Entry 6YM9 (X-ray diffraction, 2.03 A resolution); this record covers chains A and B.

[Chain A (and B)]
Name: Cell division protein FtsZ
Organism: Mycobacterium tuberculosis (strain CDC 1551 / Oshkosh)
Notes: chain B of this document is another copy of the same molecule, construct and numbering; everything in this record applies to it too
UniProt: P9WN94 (FTSZ_MYCTO); residue numbers follow UniProt; this construct covers 1-315
Chain sequence (315 residues; numbered 1 to 315; the number before each row is that of its first residue):
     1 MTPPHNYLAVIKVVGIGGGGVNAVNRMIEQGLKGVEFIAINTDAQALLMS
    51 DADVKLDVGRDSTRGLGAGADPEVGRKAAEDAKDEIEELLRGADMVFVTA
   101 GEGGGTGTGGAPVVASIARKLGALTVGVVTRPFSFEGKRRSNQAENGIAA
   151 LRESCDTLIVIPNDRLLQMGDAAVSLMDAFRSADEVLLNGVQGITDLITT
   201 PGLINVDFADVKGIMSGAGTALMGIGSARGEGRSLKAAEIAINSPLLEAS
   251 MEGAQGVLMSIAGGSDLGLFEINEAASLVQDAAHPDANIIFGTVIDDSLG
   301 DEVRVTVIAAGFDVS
Not modelled in the structure: 1-4, 313-315 (chain B: 1-3, 62-69, 170-172)
Small-molecule neighbours: GTP-gamma-S (GSP; 5'-guanosine-diphosphate-monothiophosphate): Gly17, Gly18, Gly19, Asn22, Asn41, Thr42, Gly67, Ala68, Gly69, Ala70, Gly101, Glu102, Gly104, Gly105, Thr106, Gly107, Pro132, Glu136, Arg140, Asn163, Phe180, Ala183, Asp184, Leu187
UniProt features mapped onto this chain:
  - binding site (GTP): Gly18 to Asn22, Gly105 to Gly107, Glu136, Arg140, Asp184
From the paper describing this entry:
  - contacts within the chain: Glu185-Asn189 (hydrogen bond), Gln192-Arg304, Asp296-Arg304 (from molecular simulation)
  - binding site for GTP-gamma-S: Thr42, Phe180, Asp184
  - contacts within the chain: Ala68-Thr106, Ala70-Thr106
  - conformationally variable residues (helix shift): Leu176 to Thr199 (from molecular simulation)

[Interface between chain A and chain B]
Pairs across the interface (46; chain A residue first):
  Tyr7(A) with Arg181(B), hydrogen bond
  Val10(A) with Arg181(B)
  Leu48(A) with Met49(B), hydrophobic
  Val54(A) with Leu48(B), hydrophobic
  Lys55(A) with Leu47(B); Leu48(B); Met49(B), hydrogen bond (backbone-backbone)
  Leu56(A) with Leu47(B); Leu48(B)
  Asp57(A) with Ala46(B); Leu47(B), hydrogen bond (backbone-backbone)
  Val58(A) with Gln45(B)
  Gly59(A) with Gln45(B), hydrogen bond (backbone-backbone)
  Arg60(A) with Asn41(B); Asp43(B), hydrogen bond (side chain-backbone); Ala44(B), hydrogen bond (side chain-backbone); Gln45(B), hydrogen bond (backbone-backbone); Ala46(B); Leu47(B); Asp57(B), salt bridge; Arg60(B)
  Asp61(A) with Ala44(B); Gln45(B), hydrogen bond (backbone-side chain)
  Ser62(A) with Gln45(B), hydrogen bond (backbone-side chain)
  Glu85(A) with Gly18(B); Asp43(B); Ala46(B); Leu48(B)
  Glu88(A) with Gly19(B); Asn22(B); Glu102(B)
  Leu89(A) with Asn22(B)
  Arg91(A) with Glu102(B), salt bridge; Glu136(B), salt bridge; Phe180(B)
  Gly92(A) with Met177(B); Phe180(B); Arg181(B), hydrogen bond (backbone-side chain)
  Ala93(A) with Met177(B)
  Asp94(A) with Met177(B); Arg181(B), salt bridge
  Leu121(A) with Leu176(B); Met177(B); Phe180(B), hydrophobic
  Gly122(A) with Met177(B)
  Ala123(A) with Met177(B)
Also at the interface, not in a pair above, chain A (27 interface residues in all): Leu8, Leu47, Asp81, Ala82, Asp84
Also at the interface, not in a pair above, chain B (24 interface residues in all): Arg26, Gly59, Ala70, Asp178, Asp184

[In short]
27 residues of chain A and 24 residues of chain B are in contact; the contacts include 10 hydrogen bonds and 4
salt bridges. Polar contacts include Arg60(A)-Asp57(B), Arg91(A)-Glu102(B) and Arg91(A)-Glu136(B). Bound to
chain A: GTP-gamma-S. From the paper: a binding site for GTP-gamma-S at Thr42(A), Phe180(A) and Asp184(A);
conformational variability at Leu176(A).
Chain A and chain B are both Cell division protein FtsZ (Mycobacterium tuberculosis (strain CDC 1551 /
Oshkosh)); the structure, Mycobacterium tuberculosis FtsZ in complex with GTP-gamma-S, was determined by X-ray
diffraction, deposited together with 6Y1U, 6Y1V and 6YM1.
